PDB entry 1WC9 | X-ray diffraction, 1.60 A resolution | chain A

[Chain A]
Protein: Trafficking protein particle complex SUBUNIT3
From: Mus musculus
UniProt: O55013 (TPC3_MOUSE); numbering as in UniProt (aligned over 8-172)
Amino-acid sequence (165 residues; each row starts with the number of its first residue):
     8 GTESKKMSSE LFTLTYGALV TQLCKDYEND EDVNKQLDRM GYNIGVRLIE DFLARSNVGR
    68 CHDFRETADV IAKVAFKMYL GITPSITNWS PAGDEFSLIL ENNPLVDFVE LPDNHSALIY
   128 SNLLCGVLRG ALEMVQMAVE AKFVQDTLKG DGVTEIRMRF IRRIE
Unresolved in the structure: 8-11
Covalent attachments: myristic acid (MYR) linked to Cys68
Swiss-Prot annotation at these positions:
  - lipidation: Cys68 (S-palmitoyl cysteine)
From the paper describing this entry:
  - post-translational modification sites: Cys68
  - binding site for myristic acid: Cys68, Ala82
  - mutagenesis - K13E/K84E, C68S/A82L, A82L: decreased growth
  - mutagenesis - A82L: decreased localization
  - mutagenesis - C68S: unchanged growth
  - mutagenesis - C68S: unchanged localization
  - mutagenesis - K13E/K84E, C68S, A82L: unchanged stability

[Overview]
Covalently linked myristic acid: at Cys68. From the paper: a binding site for myristic acid at Cys68 and
Ala82; K13E/K84E, C68S/A82L and A82L reduce growth.
Chain A is Trafficking protein particle complex SUBUNIT3 (Mus musculus); the structure, The crystal structure
of truncated mouse bet3p, was determined by X-ray diffraction together with 1WC8 from the same study.
